PDB entry 5L5P | X-ray diffraction, 2.80 A resolution | chains M and b of the 28 polymer chains in the assembly

Chain M:
Name: Proteasome subunit beta type-7
From: Saccharomyces cerevisiae (strain ATCC 204508 / S288c)
Notes: EC 3.4.25.1
Reference sequence: P30657 (PSB7_YEAST); residues -12 to 233 here correspond to UniProt positions 21-266 (UniProt number = residue number + 33)
Sequence (246 residues; row label = number of the first residue in the row; numbers below 1 keep their minus sign (Thr-12 is residue -12)):
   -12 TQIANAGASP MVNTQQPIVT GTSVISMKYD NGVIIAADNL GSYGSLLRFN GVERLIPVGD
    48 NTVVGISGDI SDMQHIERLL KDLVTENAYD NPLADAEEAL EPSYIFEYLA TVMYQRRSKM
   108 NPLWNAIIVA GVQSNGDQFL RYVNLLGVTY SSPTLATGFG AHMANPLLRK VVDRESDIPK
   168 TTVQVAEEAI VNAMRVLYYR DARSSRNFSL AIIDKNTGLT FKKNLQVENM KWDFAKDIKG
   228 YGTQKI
Disordered / not traced: -12 to 0

Chain b:
Name: Proteasome subunit beta type-1
From: Saccharomyces cerevisiae (strain ATCC 204508 / S288c)
Notes: EC 3.4.25.1
Reference sequence: P38624 (PSB1_YEAST); residues 1-196 here correspond to UniProt positions 20-215 (UniProt number = residue number + 19)
Sequence (196 residues; numbered 1 to 196; the number before each row is that of its first residue):
     1 TSIMAVTFKD GVILGADSRT TTGAYIANRV TDKLTRVHDK IWCCRSGSAA DTQAIADIVQ
    61 YHLELYTSQY GTPSTETAAS VFKELCYENK DNLTAGIIVA GYDDKNKGEV YTIPLGGSVH
   121 KLPYAIAGSG STFIYGYCDK NFRENMSKEE TVDFIKHSLS QAIKWDGSSG GVIRMVVLTA
   181 AGVERLIFYP DEYEQL
Ion coordination: Mg2+: Ile163, Asp166, Ser169
Swiss-Prot annotation at these positions:
  - active site: Thr1 (Nucleophile)

Interface between chain M and chain b:
Contacting residue pairs - 65 pairs, chain M then chain b:
  Ser32(M) with Trp165(b); Asp166(b); Gly167(b), hydrogen bond (backbone-backbone)
  Leu33(M) with Phe133(b), hydrophobic; Trp165(b)
  Leu34(M) with Lys164(b); Trp165(b), hydrogen bond (backbone-backbone); Gly167(b)
  Arg35(M) with Trp165(b)
  Phe146(M) with Ala24(b); Tyr25(b)
  Tyr185(M) with Glu194(b), hydrogen bond
  Tyr186(M) with Ile26(b); Arg29(b)
  Arg187(M) with Ala24(b); Tyr25(b); Ile26(b), hydrogen bond (backbone-backbone); Ala27(b), hydrogen bond (side chain-backbone); Asn28(b); Arg29(b)
  Asp188(M) with Ala24(b); Ile26(b)
  Ala189(M) with Arg19(b); Thr21(b); Ala24(b), hydrogen bond (backbone-backbone); Ile26(b); Gly167(b)
  Arg190(M) with Gly23(b), hydrogen bond (side chain-backbone); Ala24(b); Gly167(b); Ser168(b)
  Arg193(M) with Asp191(b), salt bridge; Glu194(b), salt bridge
  Lys218(M) with Arg29(b), hydrogen bond (backbone-side chain)
  Trp219(M) with Arg29(b); Gly171(b); Val172(b), hydrophobic; Tyr189(b); Pro190(b)
  Asp220(M) with Tyr189(b)
  Phe221(M) with Arg29(b); Val30(b), hydrophobic
  Ala222(M) with Val30(b), hydrophobic; Arg174(b), hydrogen bond (backbone-side chain); Ile187(b)
  Lys223(M) with Ile187(b); Tyr189(b)
  Ile225(M) with Val30(b), hydrophobic; Arg174(b)
  Lys226(M) with Asp32(b)
  Gly227(M) with Asp32(b), hydrogen bond (backbone-side chain)
  Tyr228(M) with Thr35(b); Arg45(b); Gln53(b), hydrogen bond (side chain-backbone); Ala56(b); Asp57(b), hydrogen bond
  Gln231(M) with Asp32(b); Leu34(b); Thr35(b); Arg36(b), hydrogen bond (side chain-backbone); Trp42(b); Arg185(b)
  Ile233(M) with Arg36(b); Trp42(b); Arg185(b), hydrogen bond (backbone-side chain)
Other interface residues (no listed pair), chain M (26 interface residues in all): Asn37, Met150
Other interface residues (no listed pair), chain b (35 interface residues in all): Ile163

In short:
26 residues of chain M face 35 of chain b across their interface, with 14 hydrogen bonds and 2 salt bridges.
Polar pairs include Arg193(M)-Asp191(b), Arg193(M)-Glu194(b) and Tyr185(M)-Glu194(b). Curated annotation
(UniProt) lists active-site residue Thr1(b) on chain b.
Chain M is Proteasome subunit beta type-7 and chain b is Proteasome subunit beta type-1, both from
Saccharomyces cerevisiae (strain ATCC 204508 / S288c); the structure, Yeast 20S proteasome with human beta5i
(1-138) and human beta6 (97-111; 118-133) in complex with epoxyketone ..., was determined by X-ray diffraction
(same publication as 5L52, 5L54, 5L55, 5L5A, 5L5B, 5L5D and 30 further entries).
